PDB entry 2K2Q | solution NMR | chains A and B

== Chain A ==
Protein: Tyrocidine synthetase 3 (Tyrocidine synthetase III)
Source organism: Brevibacillus parabrevis
Notes: fragment: Acyl carrier 3 domain
Reference sequence: O30409 (TYCC_BREPA); residues 3-82 here correspond to UniProt positions 3033-3112 (UniProt number = residue number + 3030)
Amino-acid sequence (82 residues; numbered 1 to 82; the number before each row is that of its first residue):
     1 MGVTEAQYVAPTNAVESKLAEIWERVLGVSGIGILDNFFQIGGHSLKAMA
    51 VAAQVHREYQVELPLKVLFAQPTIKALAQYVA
Sequence notes: expression tag (1-2)
UniProt features mapped onto this chain:
  - modified residue: Ser45 (O-(pantetheine 4'-phosphoryl)serine)
What the authors report for this chain:
  - post-translational modification sites: Ser45 (citing earlier work)

== Chain B ==
Protein: Surfactin synthetase thioesterase subunit
Source organism: Bacillus subtilis
Notes: EC 3.1.2.-
Reference sequence: Q08788 (SRFAD_BACSU); residues 1-242 here = UniProt positions 1-242
Amino-acid sequence (242 residues; each row starts with the number of its first residue):
     1 MSQLFKSFDASEKTQLICFPFAGGYSASFRPLHAFLQGECEMLAAEPPGH
    51 GTNQTSAIEDLEELTDLYKQELNLRPDRPFVLFGHSMGGMITFRLAQKLE
   101 REGIFPQAVIISAIQPPHIQRKKVSHLPDDQFLDHIIQLGGMPAELVENK
   151 EVMSFFLPSFRSDYRALEQFELYDLAQIQSPVHVFNGLDDKKCIRDAEGW
   201 KKWAKDITFHQFDGGHMFLLSQTEEVAERIFAILNQHPIIQP
What the authors report for this chain:
  - catalytic residues: Ser86, Asp189, His216 (citing earlier work)
  - mutagenesis - S86A: abolished catalytic activity

== Interface between chain A and chain B ==
Residue-residue contacts - 32 pairs, chain A then chain B:
  Ala10(A) - Gly49(B)
  Pro11(A) - Gly49(B)
  Ala14(A) - Phe19(B)
  Ala14(A) - Pro47(B)
  Val15(A) - Met87(B)
  Ser17(A) - Pro48(B)
  Lys18(A) - Phe19(B)
  Lys18(A) - Met87(B)
  Lys18(A) - Thr92(B)
  Glu21(A) - Gly89(B)
  Glu21(A) - Met90(B)
  Glu21(A) - Ile91(B)
  Glu21(A) - Thr92(B)
  Ile22(A) - Gly88(B)
  Ser45(A) - Pro143(B)
  Leu46(A) - Pro143(B)
  Leu46(A) - Ala144(B)
  Lys47(A) - Met90(B)
  Lys47(A) - Pro143(B)
  Ala48(A) - Ala144(B)
  Val51(A) - Gly141(B)
  Val55(A) - His216(B)
  Val55(A) - Met217(B)
  Val55(A) - Phe218(B)
  Val55(A) - Ser221(B)
  His56(A) - Ser221(B)
  Glu58(A) - Gln222(B)
  Tyr59(A) - Phe218(B)
  Ala78(A) - Phe21(B)
  Ala82(A) - Gly215(B)
  Ala82(A) - His216(B)
  Ala82(A) - Phe231(B)
Interface residues without a listed pair, chain A (25 interface residues in all): Leu19, His44, Ala50, Ala52, Gln54, Gln79
Interface residues without a listed pair, chain B (28 interface residues in all): His85, Ser86, Gln138, Leu139, Gly140, Met142, Leu146
From the paper, about this interface:
  - interface residues, chain A: Ser45(A)
  - interface residues, chain B: Phe19(B), Gly88(B), Met217(B), Phe218(B), Gln222(B)

== Overview ==
The interface between chain A and chain B involves 25 residues on one side and 28 on the other. The paper
reports catalytic residues Ser86(B), Asp189(B) and His216(B); S86A of chain B abolishes catalytic activity.
Here chain A is Tyrocidine synthetase 3 (Tyrocidine synthetase III) (Brevibacillus parabrevis) and chain B is
Surfactin synthetase thioesterase subunit (Bacillus subtilis). Entry 2K2Q (complex structure of the external
thioesterase of the Surfactin-synthetase with a carrier domain) was determined by solution NMR.
